6HUM - chains C and G of the 18 polymer chains in the assembly; structure by electron microscopy, 3.34 A resolution.

Chain C:
Molecule: NAD(P)H-quinone oxidoreductase subunit 3
Source organism: Thermosynechococcus elongatus BP-1
Notes: EC 1.6.5.-
UniProt: Q8DJ02 (NU3C_THEEB); numbering as in UniProt (aligned over 1-132)
Sequence (132 residues; each row starts with the number of its first residue):
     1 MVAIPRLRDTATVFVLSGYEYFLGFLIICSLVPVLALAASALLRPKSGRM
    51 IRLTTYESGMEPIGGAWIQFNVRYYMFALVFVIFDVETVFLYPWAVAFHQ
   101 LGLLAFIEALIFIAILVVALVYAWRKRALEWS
Disordered / not traced: 1-12, 127-132

Chain G:
Molecule: NADH dehydrogenase subunit 6
Source organism: Thermosynechococcus elongatus BP-1
UniProt: Q8DL30 (Q8DL30_THEEB); numbering as in UniProt (aligned over 1-200)
Sequence (200 residues; row label = number of the first residue in the row):
     1 MDLATLTQTITFFALAAAVIIAALGVVLLDNVVYSAFLLGGVFLSIAGLY
    51 ILMNADFVSAAQILIYVGAVNVLILFAIMLVNKRETYTPVPGRWLRQGGA
   101 AVVSLGVFALLTKMILQTPWQLSSVPPTPDSITTIGQHFFSDFLLPFELA
   151 SVLLLMALIGAVVLARRELVLEPEPILGEEVVPPLELPERPREPVALSEK
Disordered / not traced: 169-200

Chain C / chain G interface:
Residue-residue contacts - 53 pairs, chain C then chain G:
  Phe14(C) with Gln8(G); Ile51(G); Asn54(G)
  Val15(C) with Asn54(G), hydrogen bond (backbone-side chain); Pro127(G); Pro129(G)
  Leu16(C) with Ile51(G); Asn54(G)
  Leu23(C) with Thr11(G)
  Phe70(C) with Leu80(G), hydrophobic; Arg167(G)
  Tyr74(C) with Phe76(G); Met79(G), hydrogen bond; Leu80(G)
  Tyr75(C) with Leu73(G), hydrophobic
  Met76(C) with Val162(G), hydrophobic
  Ala78(C) with Leu73(G), hydrophobic; Phe76(G), hydrophobic
  Leu79(C) with Ala161(G), hydrophobic
  Phe81(C) with Ala69(G), hydrophobic
  Val82(C) with Ala69(G), hydrophobic
  Asp85(C) with Leu64(G); Ile65(G); Ala69(G)
  Val86(C) with Ile65(G), hydrophobic
  Val89(C) with Phe57(G); Ala61(G), hydrophobic; Ile65(G), hydrophobic
  Phe90(C) with Phe147(G)
  Tyr92(C) with Phe57(G), hydrophobic
  Pro93(C) with Phe57(G); Ile132(G); Gly136(G); Phe139(G), hydrophobic
  Trp94(C) with Phe140(G)
  Val96(C) with Thr133(G)
  Gln100(C) with Gln137(G)
  Leu101(C) with Gln137(G); Phe140(G), hydrophobic
  Ala105(C) with Phe140(G)
  Glu108(C) with Leu144(G); Phe147(G); Glu148(G)
  Phe112(C) with Phe147(G), hydrophobic; Ser151(G)
  Ile115(C) with Ser151(G); Leu155(G), hydrophobic
  Ala119(C) with Leu155(G), hydrophobic; Leu158(G)
  Tyr122(C) with Leu158(G), hydrophobic; Ile159(G), hydrophobic; Val162(G), hydrophobic
  Lys126(C) with Arg166(G)
Also at the interface, not in a pair above, chain C (43 interface residues in all): Val13, Tyr19, Ile68, Asn71, Val72, Val80, Ile83, Phe84, Thr88, Ala97, Ala109, Ile111, Val118, Ala123
Also at the interface, not in a pair above, chain G (43 interface residues in all): Leu52, Asp56, Val70, Ala77, Thr128, Ile135, Val152, Leu154, Ala157, Val163, Ala165

Overview:
The chain C/chain G interface involves 43 residues from each chain, with 2 hydrogen bonds. Polar pairs include
Val15(C)-Asn54(G) and Tyr74(C)-Met79(G).
Chain C is NAD(P)H-quinone oxidoreductase subunit 3 and chain G is NADH dehydrogenase subunit 6, both from
Thermosynechococcus elongatus BP-1; the structure, Structure of the photosynthetic complex I from
Thermosynechococcus elongatus, was determined by electron microscopy (same publication as 6A7K).
